Entry 3RID (X-ray diffraction, 2.18 A resolution); this record covers chains A and B.

== Chain A (and B) ==
Name: Ribonuclease pancreatic
Organism: Bos taurus
Notes: EC 3.1.27.5; chain B of this document is another copy of the same molecule, construct and numbering; everything in this record applies to it too
Reference sequence: P61823 (RNAS1_BOVIN); residues 1-124 here correspond to UniProt positions 27-150 (UniProt number = residue number + 26)
Sequence (124 residues; each row starts with the number of its first residue):
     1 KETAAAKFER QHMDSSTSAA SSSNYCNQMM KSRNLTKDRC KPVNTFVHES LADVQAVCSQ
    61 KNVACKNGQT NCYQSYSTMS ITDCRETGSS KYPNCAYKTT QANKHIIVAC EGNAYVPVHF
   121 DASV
Construct notes: engineered mutation Ala114 (Pro140 in P61823)
Disulfides: Cys26-Cys84, Cys40-Cys95, Cys58-Cys110, Cys65-Cys72
Residues lining bound ligands:
  - CGP (2'-deoxycytidine-2'-deoxyguanosine-3',5'-monophosphate), molecule 1: His12, Lys41, Pro42, Val43, Asn44, Thr45, Arg85, Glu86
  - CGP, molecule 2: Phe120, Asp121, Ala122
Curated features (UniProtKB/Swiss-Prot):
  - active site: His12 (Proton acceptor), His119 (Proton donor)
  - binding site (substrate): Lys7, Arg10, Lys41 to Thr45, Lys66, Arg85
  - glycosylation: Lys1 (N-linked (Glc) (glycation) lysine), Lys7 (N-linked (Glc) (glycation) lysine), Asn34 (N-linked (GlcNAc...) asparagine), Lys37 (N-linked (Glc) (glycation) lysine), Lys41 (N-linked (Glc) (glycation) lysine)

== How chain A and chain B interact ==
Contacting residue pairs (87; chain A residue first):
  Ala4(A) - Val118(B)  hydrophobic
  Ala5(A) - Val116(B)  hydrophobic
  Ala5(A) - Pro117(B)
  Phe8(A) - Pro117(B)
  Phe8(A) - Val118(B)  hydrophobic
  Phe8(A) - His119(B)
  Phe8(A) - Phe120(B)
  His12(A) - Phe120(B)
  Thr45(A) - Phe120(B)
  Val47(A) - Phe120(B)  hydrophobic
  Val54(A) - Pro117(B)
  Gln55(A) - Pro117(B)
  Cys58(A) - Tyr115(B)
  Cys58(A) - Val116(B)
  Cys58(A) - Pro117(B)
  Cys65(A) - Asp121(B)
  Lys66(A) - Asp121(B)  hydrogen bond (backbone-side chain)
  Ile81(A) - Ser123(B)
  Lys104(A) - Ser123(B)
  Lys104(A) - Val124(B)
  His105(A) - Ser123(B)
  His105(A) - Val124(B)  hydrogen bond (backbone-backbone)
  Ile106(A) - Phe120(B)  hydrophobic
  Ile106(A) - Ala122(B)
  Ile107(A) - Phe120(B)
  Ile107(A) - Asp121(B)  hydrogen bond (backbone-backbone)
  Ile107(A) - Ala122(B)  hydrogen bond (backbone-backbone)
  Ile107(A) - Val124(B)  hydrophobic
  Val108(A) - Pro117(B)  hydrophobic
  Val108(A) - His119(B)
  Ala109(A) - Pro117(B)
  Ala109(A) - Val118(B)  hydrogen bond (backbone-backbone)
  Ala109(A) - His119(B)  hydrogen bond (backbone-backbone)
  Cys110(A) - Val116(B)
  Glu111(A) - Ala114(B)
  Glu111(A) - Tyr115(B)
  Glu111(A) - Val116(B)  hydrogen bond (backbone-backbone)
  Glu111(A) - Val118(B)
  Gly112(A) - Asn113(B)
  Gly112(A) - Ala114(B)
  Gly112(A) - Tyr115(B)
  Asn113(A) - Gly112(B)
  Asn113(A) - Asn113(B)  hydrogen bond
  Asn113(A) - Tyr115(B)
  Ala114(A) - Glu111(B)
  Ala114(A) - Gly112(B)
  Ala114(A) - Tyr115(B)  hydrogen bond (backbone-side chain)
  Tyr115(A) - Cys58(B)
  Tyr115(A) - Asn71(B)
  Tyr115(A) - Tyr73(B)  hydrogen bond
  Tyr115(A) - Cys110(B)
  Tyr115(A) - Glu111(B)
  Tyr115(A) - Gly112(B)
  Val116(A) - Ala5(B)  hydrophobic
  Val116(A) - Cys58(B)
  Val116(A) - Cys110(B)
  Val116(A) - Glu111(B)  hydrogen bond (backbone-backbone)
  Pro117(A) - Phe8(B)
  Pro117(A) - Val54(B)
  Pro117(A) - Gln55(B)
  Pro117(A) - Cys58(B)
  Pro117(A) - Ala109(B)
  Val118(A) - Ala4(B)  hydrophobic
  Val118(A) - Phe8(B)
  Val118(A) - Ala109(B)  hydrogen bond (backbone-backbone)
  Val118(A) - Glu111(B)
  His119(A) - Phe8(B)
  His119(A) - Val108(B)
  His119(A) - Ala109(B)  hydrogen bond (backbone-backbone)
  Phe120(A) - Phe8(B)
  Phe120(A) - His12(B)
  Phe120(A) - Thr45(B)
  Phe120(A) - Val47(B)  hydrophobic
  Phe120(A) - Ile106(B)  hydrophobic
  Phe120(A) - Ile107(B)
  Asp121(A) - Cys65(B)
  Asp121(A) - Lys66(B)  salt bridge
  Asp121(A) - Ile107(B)  hydrogen bond (backbone-backbone)
  Ala122(A) - Ile106(B)
  Ala122(A) - Ile107(B)  hydrogen bond (backbone-backbone)
  Ser123(A) - Ile81(B)
  Ser123(A) - Lys104(B)  hydrogen bond (backbone-side chain)
  Ser123(A) - His105(B)
  Val124(A) - Gln74(B)
  Val124(A) - Lys104(B)
  Val124(A) - His105(B)  hydrogen bond (backbone-backbone)
  Val124(A) - Ile107(B)  hydrophobic
Other interface residues (no listed pair), chain A (34 interface residues in all): Cys72
Other interface residues (no listed pair), chain B (37 interface residues in all): Cys72

== Overview ==
Chain A and chain B form an interface of 34 and 37 residues respectively; the contacts include 17 hydrogen
bonds and 1 salt bridge. Polar pairs include Asp121(A)-Lys66(B), His105(A)-Val124(B) and Asn113(A)-Asn113(B).
Ligands of chain A: compound CGP.
Chain A and chain B are both Ribonuclease pancreatic (Bos taurus); the structure, X-ray structure of the
C-terminal swapped dimer of P114A variant of Ribonuclease A, was determined by X-ray diffraction, deposited
together with 3RH1.
